PDB entry 4TVX | X-ray diffraction, 3.24 A resolution | chains M and X of the 12 polymer chains in the assembly

Chain M:
Protein: CRISPR system Cascade subunit CasE
From: Escherichia coli
Notes: EC 3.1.-.-
UniProtKB: Q46897 (CAS6_ECOLI); residues 1-199 here = UniProt positions 1-199
Amino-acid sequence (199 residues; row label = number of the first residue in the row):
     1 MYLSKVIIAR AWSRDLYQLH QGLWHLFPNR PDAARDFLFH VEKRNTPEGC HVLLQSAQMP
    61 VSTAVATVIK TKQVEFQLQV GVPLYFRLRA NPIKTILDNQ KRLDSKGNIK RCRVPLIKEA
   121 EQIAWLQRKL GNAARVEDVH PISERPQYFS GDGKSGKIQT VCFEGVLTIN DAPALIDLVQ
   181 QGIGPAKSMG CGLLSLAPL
Disordered / not traced: 29-32
UniProt features mapped onto this chain:
  - mutagenesis: His20 (H20A: Loss of pre-crRNA cleavage)

Chain X:
Molecule: Escherichia coli strain ECOR44 cluster 1 CRISPR region
From: Escherichia coli
Sequence (61 nucleotides; row label = number of the first residue in the row):
     1 AUAAACCGAC GGUAUUGUUC AGAUCCUGGC UUGCCAACAG GAGUUCCCCG CGCCAGCGGG
    61 X
Disordered / not traced: 54
Modified / non-standard residues: 23G (guanosine-5'-phosphate-2',3'-cyclic phosphate) at position 61
Construct notes: conflict A42 (C454 in 50811866), C53 (U443 in 50811866)

Chain M / chain X interface:
Contacting residue pairs (55):
  Tyr17(M) with 23G_61(X), hydrogen bond to the sugar
  His20(M) with 23G_61(X), hydrogen bond to the phosphate
  Arg35(M) with G60(X), salt bridge to the phosphate; 23G_61(X), salt bridge to the phosphate
  Asn91(M) with U45(X), hydrogen bond to the base
  Ile93(M) with U45(X), base contact
  Lys94(M) with G43(X), hydrogen bond to the base; G56(X), salt bridge to the phosphate; C57(X), phosphate contact
  Thr95(M) with G56(X), sugar contact; C57(X), hydrogen bond to the phosphate
  Ile96(M) with G43(X), base contact; G56(X), phosphate contact
  Asp98(M) with U44(X), hydrogen bond to the base
  Asn99(M) with U44(X), hydrogen bond to the base
  Arg102(M) with U44(X), hydrogen bond to the base; C46(X), salt bridge to the phosphate
  Asp104(M) with C48(X), phosphate contact
  Ser105(M) with C48(X), hydrogen bond to the phosphate; C49(X), phosphate contact
  Arg111(M) with G50(X), hydrogen bond to the base; C51(X), base contact; G56(X), hydrogen bond to the base; C57(X), base contact
  Cys112(M) with U44(X), hydrogen bond to the base; U45(X), sugar contact; C46(X), phosphate contact
  Arg113(M) with U45(X), hydrogen bond to the sugar; C47(X), base contact; G58(X), base contact; G59(X), hydrogen bond to the base; G60(X), base contact
  Val114(M) with U44(X), sugar contact
  Pro115(M) with G43(X), hydrogen bond to the sugar; U45(X), base contact
  Ile117(M) with A42(X), base contact; G43(X), sugar contact
  Arg128(M) with C57(X), phosphate contact; G58(X), salt bridge to the phosphate
  Lys129(M) with G58(X), salt bridge to the phosphate
  Ser143(M) with A42(X), base contact
  Phe149(M) with C46(X), base contact; 23G_61(X), base contact
  Lys154(M) with C46(X), base contact; C47(X), sugar contact
  Ser155(M) with C46(X), sugar contact
  Gly156(M) with C46(X), base contact
  Lys157(M) with U45(X), hydrogen bond to the base; C46(X), base contact
  Ile158(M) with U45(X), base contact
  Gln159(M) with A42(X), base contact; U45(X), hydrogen bond to the base
  Lys187(M) with G59(X), salt bridge to the phosphate; G60(X), salt bridge to the phosphate
  Ser188(M) with 23G_61(X), base contact
Other interface residues (no listed pair), chain M (39 interface residues in all): Leu97, Gln100, Leu116, Glu121, Arg145, Gln181, Gly184, Pro185
Other interface residues (no listed pair), chain X (18 interface residues in all): A39, A55

Summary:
39 residues of chain M and 18 residues of chain X are in contact; the contacts include 17 hydrogen bonds and 8
salt bridges. Polar pairs include Asn91(M)-U45(X), Lys94(M)-G43(X) and Asp98(M)-U44(X). Curated annotation
(UniProt) lists one mutagenesis site on chain M.
Chain M is CRISPR system Cascade subunit CasE and chain X is Escherichia coli strain ECOR44 cluster 1 CRISPR
region, both from Escherichia coli; the structure, Crystal structure of the E. coli CRISPR RNA-guided
surveillance complex, Cascade, was determined by X-ray diffraction.
